5BOX - chains B and D of the 6 polymer chains in the assembly; structure by X-ray diffraction, 2.50 A resolution.

# Chain B (and D)
Protein: Putative HTH-type transcriptional regulator TrmBL2
From: Pyrococcus furiosus
Notes: chain D of this document is another copy of the same molecule, construct and numbering; everything in this record applies to it too
UniProtKB: Q8U3H1 (TMBL2_PYRFU); residues 2-264 here = UniProt positions 2-264
Chain sequence (263 residues; each row starts with the number of its first residue):
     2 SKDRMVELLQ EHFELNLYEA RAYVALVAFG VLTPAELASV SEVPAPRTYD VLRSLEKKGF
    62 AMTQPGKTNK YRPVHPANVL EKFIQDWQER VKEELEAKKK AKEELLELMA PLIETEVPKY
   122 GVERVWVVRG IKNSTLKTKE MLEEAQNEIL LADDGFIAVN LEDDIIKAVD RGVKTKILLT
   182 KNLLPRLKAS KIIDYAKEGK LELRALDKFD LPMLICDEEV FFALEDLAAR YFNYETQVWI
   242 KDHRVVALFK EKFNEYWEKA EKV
Swiss-Prot annotation at these positions:
  - DNA-binding region: Leu33 to Arg54 (H-T-H motif)
From the paper describing this entry:
  - binding site for DNA tgm: Leu18, Tyr19, Pro47, Arg48, Tyr50, Arg54, Asn70
  - binding site for the 25-nt DNA strand: Pro47, Arg48, Arg54
  - self-association interface (contacts with another copy of this molecule): Glu236
  - conformationally variable residues (side-chain flip): Tyr50

# Chain B / chain D interface
Residue-residue contacts (114):
  Ser2(B) - Leu109(D)
  Arg5(B) - Glu105(D)  salt bridge
  Arg5(B) - Leu109(D)
  Met6(B) - Leu106(D)
  Met6(B) - Leu109(D)  hydrophobic
  Met6(B) - Met110(D)  hydrophobic
  Leu9(B) - Ala102(D)
  Leu9(B) - Glu105(D)
  Leu9(B) - Leu106(D)  hydrophobic
  Leu10(B) - Leu106(D)  hydrophobic
  His13(B) - Ala98(D)
  His13(B) - Lys99(D)  hydrogen bond (backbone-side chain)
  His13(B) - Ala102(D)
  Phe14(B) - Lys99(D)
  Phe14(B) - Ala102(D)  hydrophobic
  Phe14(B) - Lys103(D)
  Phe14(B) - Leu106(D)  hydrophobic
  Val28(B) - Leu113(D)  hydrophobic
  Val28(B) - Lys120(D)
  Ala29(B) - Leu113(D)  hydrophobic
  Ala29(B) - Lys120(D)  hydrogen bond (backbone-side chain)
  Gly31(B) - Lys120(D)
  Gly31(B) - Tyr121(D)
  Val32(B) - Tyr121(D)  hydrophobic
  Glu57(B) - Arg130(D)  salt bridge
  Glu57(B) - Tyr235(D)
  Lys58(B) - Asn134(D)  hydrogen bond (backbone-side chain)
  Lys58(B) - Phe233(D)  hydrogen bond (side chain-backbone)
  Lys58(B) - Asn234(D)
  Lys59(B) - Asn134(D)
  Gly60(B) - Asn134(D)
  Gly60(B) - Leu137(D)
  Met63(B) - Val128(D)
  Met63(B) - Val129(D)  hydrophobic
  Met63(B) - Leu137(D)
  Met63(B) - Lys138(D)
  Thr64(B) - Trp127(D)
  Thr64(B) - Val128(D)  hydrogen bond (backbone-backbone)
  Gln65(B) - Glu124(D)
  Gln65(B) - Val126(D)  hydrogen bond (side chain-backbone)
  Gln65(B) - Trp127(D)
  Pro66(B) - Val128(D)
  Lys71(B) - Glu124(D)  salt bridge
  Lys71(B) - Trp127(D)
  Arg73(B) - Tyr121(D)
  Arg73(B) - Trp127(D)
  Arg73(B) - Lys138(D)
  Arg73(B) - Glu141(D)  salt bridge
  Val75(B) - Leu137(D)  hydrophobic
  His76(B) - Ile114(D)
  Pro77(B) - Leu107(D)
  Pro77(B) - Met110(D)  hydrophobic
  Pro77(B) - Ile114(D)  hydrophobic
  Ala78(B) - Leu107(D)
  Asn79(B) - Leu137(D)
  Asn79(B) - Lys140(D)  hydrogen bond
  Leu81(B) - Lys103(D)
  Leu81(B) - Leu106(D)  hydrophobic
  Glu82(B) - Lys103(D)
  Lys83(B) - Lys133(D)  hydrogen bond (side chain-backbone)
  Lys83(B) - Leu137(D)
  Phe84(B) - Lys99(D)
  Ile85(B) - Leu96(D)  hydrophobic
  Ile85(B) - Lys99(D)
  Ile85(B) - Lys103(D)
  Trp88(B) - Val92(D)
  Trp88(B) - Glu95(D)
  Trp88(B) - Leu96(D)  hydrophobic
  Trp88(B) - Lys99(D)
  Gln89(B) - Leu96(D)
  Val92(B) - Trp88(D)
  Glu95(B) - Trp88(D)
  Leu96(B) - Ile85(D)  hydrophobic
  Leu96(B) - Trp88(D)  hydrophobic
  Leu96(B) - Gln89(D)
  Ala98(B) - His13(D)
  Lys99(B) - His13(D)  hydrogen bond (side chain-backbone)
  Lys99(B) - Phe14(D)
  Lys99(B) - Phe84(D)
  Lys99(B) - Ile85(D)
  Lys99(B) - Trp88(D)
  Lys100(B) - Ile85(D)
  Ala102(B) - Leu9(D)
  Ala102(B) - His13(D)
  Ala102(B) - Phe14(D)  hydrophobic
  Lys103(B) - Phe14(D)
  Lys103(B) - Leu81(D)
  Lys103(B) - Glu82(D)  salt bridge
  Lys103(B) - Ile85(D)
  Glu105(B) - Arg5(D)  salt bridge
  Glu105(B) - Leu9(D)
  Leu106(B) - Met6(D)  hydrophobic
  Leu106(B) - Leu9(D)  hydrophobic
  Leu106(B) - Leu10(D)  hydrophobic
  Leu106(B) - Phe14(D)  hydrophobic
  Leu106(B) - Leu81(D)  hydrophobic
  Leu107(B) - Pro77(D)  hydrophobic
  Leu107(B) - Ala78(D)
  Leu109(B) - Ser2(D)
  Leu109(B) - Arg5(D)
  Leu109(B) - Met6(D)  hydrophobic
  Met110(B) - Met6(D)  hydrophobic
  Met110(B) - Tyr24(D)  hydrophobic
  Met110(B) - Val25(D)  hydrophobic
  Met110(B) - Pro77(D)  hydrophobic
  Leu113(B) - Val28(D)
  Glu115(B) - Val28(D)
  Glu115(B) - Ala29(D)
  Pro119(B) - Phe30(D)
  Pro119(B) - Val32(D)  hydrophobic
  Tyr121(B) - Glu37(D)
  Gly122(B) - Glu37(D)  hydrogen bond (backbone-side chain)
  Val123(B) - Leu33(D)  hydrophobic
  Val123(B) - Glu37(D)
Interface residues without a listed pair, chain B (59 interface residues in all): Tyr24, Phe30, Tyr72, Pro74, Val80, Ile114, Val118
Interface residues without a listed pair, chain D (59 interface residues in all): Val41, His76, Lys100, Thr136, Glu144

# In short
The chain B/chain D interface involves 59 residues from each chain; the contacts include 10 hydrogen bonds and
6 salt bridges. Polar contacts include Arg5(B)-Glu105(D), Glu57(B)-Arg130(D) and Lys71(B)-Glu124(D). The paper
reports a binding site for DNA tgm at Leu18(B), Tyr19(B) and Pro47(B) among others; a binding site for the
25-nt DNA strand at Pro47(B), Arg48(B) and Arg54(B).
Both chains are Putative HTH-type transcriptional regulator TrmBL2 (Pyrococcus furiosus). Entry 5BOX
(Structure of TrmBL2, an archaeal chromatin protein, shows a novel mode of DNA binding) was determined by
X-ray diffraction together with 5BPD, 5BPI and 5BQT from the same study.
